Entry 8CL0 (electron microscopy, 3.12 A resolution); this record covers chains A and H of the 12 polymer chains in the assembly.

# Chain A
Molecule: Gag polyprotein
Source organism: Human immunodeficiency virus 1
UniProt: B6DRA0 (B6DRA0_9HIV1); residues 1-231 here correspond to UniProt positions 133-363 (UniProt number = residue number + 132)
Sequence (232 residues; row label = number of the first residue in the row; numbering starts at 0):
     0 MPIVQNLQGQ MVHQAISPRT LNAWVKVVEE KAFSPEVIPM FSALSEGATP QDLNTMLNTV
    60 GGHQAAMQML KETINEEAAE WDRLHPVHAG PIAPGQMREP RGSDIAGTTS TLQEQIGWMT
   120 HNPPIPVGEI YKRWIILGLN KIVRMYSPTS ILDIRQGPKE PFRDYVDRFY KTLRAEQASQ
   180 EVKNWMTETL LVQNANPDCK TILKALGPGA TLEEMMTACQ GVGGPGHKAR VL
Not modelled in the structure: 0, 88-94, 222-231
Differences from the reference sequence: initiating methionine (0)
What the authors report for this chain:
  - self-association interface (contacts with another copy of this molecule); pairs are residue here / residue on that copy: Arg173-Asn57 (hydrogen bond), Arg173-Val59 (hydrogen bond), Pro38, Met39, Thr58

# Chain H
Molecule: Nuclear pore complex protein Nup153
UniProt: P49790 (NU153_HUMAN); numbering as in UniProt (aligned over 1407-1423)
Sequence (17 residues; numbered 1407 to 1423; the number before each row is that of its first residue):
  1407 TNNSPSGVFT FGANSST
Not modelled in the structure: 1407-1408, 1421-1423
UniProt features mapped onto this chain:
  - mutagenesis: Phe1415 (F1415A: Reduces binding to HIV-1 capsid protein p24 (CA))

# How chain A and chain H interact
Contacting residue pairs - 19 pairs, chain A then chain H:
  Pro34(A) with Val1414(H)
  Ile37(A) with Val1414(H), hydrophobic; Phe1415(H)
  Pro38(A) with Val1414(H); Phe1415(H), hydrophobic
  Ser41(A) with Phe1415(H)
  Asn139(A) with Pro1411(H); Gly1413(H)
  Lys140(A) with Pro1411(H)
  Val142(A) with Val1414(H), hydrophobic
  Arg143(A) with Asn1409(H), hydrogen bond (side chain-backbone); Pro1411(H)
  Arg173(A) with Val1414(H), hydrogen bond (side chain-backbone); Thr1416(H)
  Gln176(A) with Pro1411(H); Ser1412(H), hydrogen bond (backbone-side chain); Gly1413(H), hydrogen bond (side chain-backbone); Val1414(H)
  Ala177(A) with Ser1412(H), hydrogen bond (backbone-side chain)
Other interface residues (no listed pair), chain A (13 interface residues in all): Leu136, Lys182
Other interface residues (no listed pair), chain H (8 interface residues in all): Ser1410

# Overview
13 residues of chain A and 8 residues of chain H are in contact, with 5 hydrogen bonds. Among the polar pairs
are Arg143(A)-Asn1409(H), Arg173(A)-Val1414(H) and Gln176(A)-Ser1412(H). Curated annotation (UniProt) lists
one mutagenesis site on chain H. The paper reports a self-association interface involving Pro38(A), Met39(A)
and Thr58(A) among others.
Chain A is Gag polyprotein (Human immunodeficiency virus 1) and chain H is Nuclear pore complex protein
Nup153; the structure, HIV-1 mature capsid hexamer next to pentamer (type I) from CA-IP6 CLPs bound to Nup153
peptide, was determined by electron microscopy together with 8CKY, 8CL1 and 8CL3 from the same study.
